7NB3 - chain AAA; structure by X-ray diffraction, 2.00 A resolution.

# Chain AAA
Protein: Choline kinase alpha
Source organism: Homo sapiens
Notes: EC 2.7.1.32, 2.7.1.82
Reference sequence: P35790 (CHKA_HUMAN); residues 75-457 here = UniProt positions 75-457
Chain sequence (384 residues; row label = number of the first residue in the row):
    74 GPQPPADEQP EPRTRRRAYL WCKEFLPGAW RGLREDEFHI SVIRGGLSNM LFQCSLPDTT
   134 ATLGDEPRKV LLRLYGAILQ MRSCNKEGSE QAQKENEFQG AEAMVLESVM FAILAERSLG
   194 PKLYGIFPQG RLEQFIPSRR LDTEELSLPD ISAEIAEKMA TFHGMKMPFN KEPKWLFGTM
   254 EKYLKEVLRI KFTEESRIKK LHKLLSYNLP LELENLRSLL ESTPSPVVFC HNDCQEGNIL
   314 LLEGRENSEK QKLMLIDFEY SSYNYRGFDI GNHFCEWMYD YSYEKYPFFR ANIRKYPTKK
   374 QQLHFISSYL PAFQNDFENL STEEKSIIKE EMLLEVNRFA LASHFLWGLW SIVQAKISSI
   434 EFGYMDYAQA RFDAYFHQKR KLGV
Not modelled in the structure: 74-84, 151-175
Construct notes: expression tag (74)
Bound ions: Mg2+: N311, D330
Ligand contacts: U6H (4-(6-azanyl-2-pyridin-4-yl-purin-9-yl)-N-(3-methoxyphenyl)cyclohexane-1-carboxamide): I116, R117, L124, L144, R146, P194, E206, Q207, F208, I209, S211, R212, R213, G310, L313, I329, D330
UniProt features mapped onto this chain:
  - binding site (ATP): R117 to M123, R146, Q207 to R213, Q308, D330
  - binding site (phosphocholine): G119 to S121
  - modified residue: K247 (N6-acetyllysine), S279 (Phosphoserine)
  - natural variant: R141 (R141W: In NEDMIMS), P194 (P194S: In NEDMIMS), F341 (F341L: In NEDMIMS)
  - mutagenesis: E175 (E175A: Does not affect interaction with PLIN2 and PLIN3), M177 to L179 (Does not affect interaction with PLIN2 and PLIN3), V182 to F184 (Does not affect interaction with PLIN2 and PLIN3), I186 to L187 (Abolished interaction with PLIN2 and PLIN3), K247 (K247Q: Mimics acetylation; promoting monomerization, leading to decreased choline kinase activity. Increased lipolysis of lipid droplets ...), S279 (S279A: Abolished phosphorylation by AMPK, preventing localization to lipid droplets and subsequent acetylation by KAT5; S279D: Mimics phosphorylation; promoting localization to lipid droplets)

# Overview
Chain AAA binds compound U6H. The Mg2+ site is built by N311 and D330. Curated annotation (UniProt) lists 17
ATP-binding residues, 3 phosphocholine-binding residues and 11 mutagenesis sites.
Chain AAA is Choline kinase alpha (Homo sapiens); the structure, Crystal structure of human choline alpha in
complex with an inhibitor, was determined by X-ray diffraction, deposited together with 7NB1 and 7NB2.
